Entry 4YB6 (X-ray diffraction, 1.98 A resolution); this record covers chains B and D of the 6 polymer chains in the assembly.

== Chain B (and D) ==
Molecule: ATP phosphoribosyltransferase
Source organism: Campylobacter jejuni (strain RM1221)
Notes: EC 2.4.2.17; chain D of this document is another copy of the same molecule, construct and numbering; everything in this record applies to it too
UniProt: Q5HSJ4 (HIS1_CAMJR); numbering as in UniProt (aligned over 1-299)
Chain sequence (300 residues; each row starts with the number of its first residue; numbering starts at 0):
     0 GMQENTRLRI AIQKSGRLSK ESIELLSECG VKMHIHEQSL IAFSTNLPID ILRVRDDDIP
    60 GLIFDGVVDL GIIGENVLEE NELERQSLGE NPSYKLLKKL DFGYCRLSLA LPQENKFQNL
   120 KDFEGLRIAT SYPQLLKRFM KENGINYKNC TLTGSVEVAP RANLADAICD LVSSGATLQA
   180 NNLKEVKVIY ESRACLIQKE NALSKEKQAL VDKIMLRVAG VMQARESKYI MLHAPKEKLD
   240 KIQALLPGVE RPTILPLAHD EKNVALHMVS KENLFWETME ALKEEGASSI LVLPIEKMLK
Disordered / not traced: 0-3, 113-118 (chain D: 0-4)
Sequence notes: expression tag (0)
Metal / ion sites: Mg2+ near Asp56 (its only coordinating residue here)
Small-molecule neighbours:
  - adenosine monophosphate (AMP): Leu17, Gly102, Cys104, Glu156, Asp169, Leu170, Val171, Ser172, Ser173, Gly174, Ala175, Thr176
  - histidine (HIS), molecule 1: Tyr228, Gly247, Val248, Glu249, Arg250, Pro251, Thr252, His266, Met267, Val268
  - histidine (HIS), molecule 2: Met230, Leu231, His232, Leu256, Ser288, Leu290

== Chain B / chain D interface ==
Residue-residue contacts (6; chain B residue first):
  Arg160(B) - Gln178(D)
  Arg160(B) - Ala179(D)
  Gln178(B) - Arg160(D)
  Ala179(B) - Arg160(D)
  Ala179(B) - Ala179(D)
  Asn181(B) - Asn181(D)
Other interface residues (no listed pair), chain B (5 interface residues in all): Ala175
Other interface residues (no listed pair), chain D (5 interface residues in all): Ala175

== In short ==
Chain B and chain D each contribute 5 residues to their interface. Ligands of chain B: adenosine monophosphate
and histidine.
Both chains are ATP phosphoribosyltransferase (Campylobacter jejuni (strain RM1221)). Entry 4YB6 (Adenosine
triphosphate phosphoribosyltransferase from Campylobacter jejuni in complex with the inhibitors AMP and
histidine) was determined by X-ray diffraction, deposited together with 4YB5 and 4YB7.
